Entry 8HIL (electron microscopy, 3.57 A resolution); this record covers chains B and C of the 10 polymer chains in the assembly.

[Chain B]
Protein: DNA-dependent RNA polymerase IV and V subunit 2
From: Brassica oleracea
Amino-acid sequence (1169 residues; each row starts with the number of its first residue):
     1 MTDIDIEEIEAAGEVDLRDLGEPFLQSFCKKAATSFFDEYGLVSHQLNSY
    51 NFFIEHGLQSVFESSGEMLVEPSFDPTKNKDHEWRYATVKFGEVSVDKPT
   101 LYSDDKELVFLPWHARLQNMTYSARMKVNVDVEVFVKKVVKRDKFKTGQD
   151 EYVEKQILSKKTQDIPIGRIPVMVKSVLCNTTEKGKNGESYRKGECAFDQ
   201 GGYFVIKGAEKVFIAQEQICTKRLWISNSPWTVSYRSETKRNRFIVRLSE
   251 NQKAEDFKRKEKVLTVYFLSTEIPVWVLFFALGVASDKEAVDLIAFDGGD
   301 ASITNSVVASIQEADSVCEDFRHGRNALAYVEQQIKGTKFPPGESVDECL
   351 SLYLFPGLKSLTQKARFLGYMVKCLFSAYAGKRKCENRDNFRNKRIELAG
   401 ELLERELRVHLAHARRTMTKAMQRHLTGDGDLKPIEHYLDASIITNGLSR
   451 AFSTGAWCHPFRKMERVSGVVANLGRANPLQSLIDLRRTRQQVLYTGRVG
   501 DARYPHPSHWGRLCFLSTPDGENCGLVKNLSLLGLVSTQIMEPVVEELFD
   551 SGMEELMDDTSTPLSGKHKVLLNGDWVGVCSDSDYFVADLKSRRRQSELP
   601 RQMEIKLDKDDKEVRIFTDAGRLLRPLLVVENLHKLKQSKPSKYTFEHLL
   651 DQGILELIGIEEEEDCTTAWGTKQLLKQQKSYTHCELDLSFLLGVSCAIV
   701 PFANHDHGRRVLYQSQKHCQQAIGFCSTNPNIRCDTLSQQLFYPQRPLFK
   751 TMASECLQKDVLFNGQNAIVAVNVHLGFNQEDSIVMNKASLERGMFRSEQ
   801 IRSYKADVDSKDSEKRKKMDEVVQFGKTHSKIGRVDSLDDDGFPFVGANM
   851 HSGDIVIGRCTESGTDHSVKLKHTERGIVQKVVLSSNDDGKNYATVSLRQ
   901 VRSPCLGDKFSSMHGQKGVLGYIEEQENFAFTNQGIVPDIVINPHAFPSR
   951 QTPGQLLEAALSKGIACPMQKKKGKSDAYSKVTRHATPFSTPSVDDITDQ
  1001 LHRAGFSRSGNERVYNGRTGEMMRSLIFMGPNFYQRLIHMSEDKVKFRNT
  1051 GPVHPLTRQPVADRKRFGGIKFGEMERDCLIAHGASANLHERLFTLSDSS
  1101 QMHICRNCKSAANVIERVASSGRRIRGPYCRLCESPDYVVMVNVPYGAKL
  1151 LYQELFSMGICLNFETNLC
Not modelled in the structure: 1-13, 141-156, 816-819, 1042-1169

[Chain C]
Protein: RPOLD domain-containing protein
From: Brassica oleracea
UniProtKB: A0A0D3D418 (A0A0D3D418_BRAOL); residues 1-319 here = UniProt positions 1-319
Amino-acid sequence (319 residues; numbered 1 to 319; the number before each row is that of its first residue):
     1 MDTGATYQRFPKVKIRELKDDYAKFELRDTDVSMANALRRVMISEVPTVA
    51 IDLVEIEVNSSVLNDEFIAHRLGLIPLTSERAMSMRFSRDCDACDGDGQC
   101 EFCSVEFRLSAKCVTDQTLDVTSKDLYSADPTVTPVDFGDSSGADSSEQR
   151 GIIIVKLRRGQELKLRAIARKGIGKDHAKWSPAATVTFMYEPDIIINEDM
   201 MDTLTDDEKIDLIESSPTKVFDFDAVTRQVVVVDPEAYTYDEEVIKKAEA
   251 MGKQGLIEIRPKDDSFIFTVESTGAVKASQLVLNAIDLLKQKLDAVRLSD
   301 DTVEADDQFGELGAHMRGG
Not modelled in the structure: 1-3, 304-319
Differences from the reference sequence: variant Thr3 (Ser in A0A0D3D418)
Ion coordination: Zn2+: Cys91, Cys94, Cys100

[How chain B and chain C interact]
Pairs across the interface - 58 pairs, chain B then chain C:
  Phe742(B) - Phe67(C)  hydrophobic
  Tyr743(B) - His70(C)
  Tyr743(B) - Arg71(C)
  Lys788(B) - Lys175(C)
  Ala789(B) - Ala178(C)
  Glu792(B) - His70(C)
  Glu792(B) - His177(C)  hydrogen bond (backbone-side chain)
  Glu792(B) - Ala178(C)  hydrogen bond (side chain-backbone)
  Arg793(B) - His70(C)
  Gly794(B) - His70(C)
  Arg797(B) - His70(C)
  Glu799(B) - Asn64(C)  hydrogen bond
  Ile878(B) - Glu66(C)
  Gln880(B) - Asn64(C)  hydrogen bond
  Arg899(B) - Asn64(C)  hydrogen bond
  Arg899(B) - Glu66(C)  salt bridge
  Val901(B) - Glu66(C)
  Glu925(B) - Lys175(C)  salt bridge
  Glu927(B) - Arg39(C)  hydrogen bond (backbone-side chain)
  Glu927(B) - Arg40(C)
  Glu927(B) - Ser44(C)
  Glu927(B) - Lys175(C)  salt bridge
  Asn928(B) - Arg40(C)  hydrogen bond
  Phe931(B) - Arg39(C)
  Phe931(B) - Thr187(C)
  Phe931(B) - Phe188(C)
  Thr932(B) - Thr187(C)
  Asn933(B) - Thr187(C)
  Asn933(B) - Thr239(C)
  Gly935(B) - Thr187(C)
  Gln970(B) - Pro217(C)  hydrogen bond (side chain-backbone)
  His1002(B) - Glu214(C)  salt bridge
  His1002(B) - Ser215(C)
  His1002(B) - Ser216(C)
  Gly1005(B) - Pro217(C)
  Gly1005(B) - Thr218(C)
  Phe1006(B) - Pro217(C)
  Ser1007(B) - Asp241(C)
  Ser1007(B) - Glu243(C)  hydrogen bond
  Arg1008(B) - Glu243(C)  hydrogen bond (backbone-side chain)
  Ser1009(B) - Glu243(C)
  Arg1013(B) - Thr239(C)
  Arg1013(B) - Tyr240(C)  hydrogen bond (side chain-backbone)
  Tyr1015(B) - Phe188(C)
  Tyr1015(B) - Met189(C)  hydrophobic
  Tyr1015(B) - Tyr190(C)  hydrogen bond (side chain-backbone)
  Gly1017(B) - Arg39(C)
  Gly1017(B) - Arg40(C)  hydrogen bond (backbone-side chain)
  Arg1018(B) - Asn36(C)  hydrogen bond (backbone-side chain)
  Arg1018(B) - Arg40(C)
  Thr1019(B) - Asn36(C)
  Gly1020(B) - Val32(C)
  Gly1020(B) - Asn36(C)
  Gly1020(B) - Phe188(C)
  Glu1021(B) - Tyr190(C)
  Met1022(B) - Tyr190(C)  hydrophobic
  Met1022(B) - Tyr240(C)  hydrophobic
  Leu1026(B) - Tyr240(C)
Other interface residues (no listed pair), chain B (39 interface residues in all): Gln926, Gln934, Asn1016
Other interface residues (no listed pair), chain C (33 interface residues in all): Ile43, Asp65, Leu74, Asp176, Thr185, Glu242, Pro261

[In short]
39 residues of chain B face 33 of chain C across their interface, with 14 hydrogen bonds and 4 salt bridges.
Polar pairs include Arg899(B)-Glu66(C), Glu925(B)-Lys175(C) and Glu927(B)-Lys175(C). Cys91(C), Cys94(C) and
Cys100(C) form the Zn2+ site.
Here chain B is DNA-dependent RNA polymerase IV and V subunit 2 and chain C is RPOLD domain-containing
protein, both from Brassica oleracea. Entry 8HIL (A cryo-EM structure of B. oleracea RNA polymerase V at 3.57
Angstrom) was determined by electron microscopy (same publication as 8HIM).
